7CAT - chains A and B; structure by X-ray diffraction, 2.50 A resolution.

== Chain A (and B) ==
Molecule: Catalase
Organism: Bos taurus
Notes: EC 1.11.1.6; chain B of this document is another copy of the same molecule, construct and numbering; everything in this record applies to it too
UniProt: P00432 (CATA_BOVIN); residues 1-506 here = UniProt positions 1-506
Amino-acid sequence (506 residues; numbered 1 to 506; the number before each row is that of its first residue):
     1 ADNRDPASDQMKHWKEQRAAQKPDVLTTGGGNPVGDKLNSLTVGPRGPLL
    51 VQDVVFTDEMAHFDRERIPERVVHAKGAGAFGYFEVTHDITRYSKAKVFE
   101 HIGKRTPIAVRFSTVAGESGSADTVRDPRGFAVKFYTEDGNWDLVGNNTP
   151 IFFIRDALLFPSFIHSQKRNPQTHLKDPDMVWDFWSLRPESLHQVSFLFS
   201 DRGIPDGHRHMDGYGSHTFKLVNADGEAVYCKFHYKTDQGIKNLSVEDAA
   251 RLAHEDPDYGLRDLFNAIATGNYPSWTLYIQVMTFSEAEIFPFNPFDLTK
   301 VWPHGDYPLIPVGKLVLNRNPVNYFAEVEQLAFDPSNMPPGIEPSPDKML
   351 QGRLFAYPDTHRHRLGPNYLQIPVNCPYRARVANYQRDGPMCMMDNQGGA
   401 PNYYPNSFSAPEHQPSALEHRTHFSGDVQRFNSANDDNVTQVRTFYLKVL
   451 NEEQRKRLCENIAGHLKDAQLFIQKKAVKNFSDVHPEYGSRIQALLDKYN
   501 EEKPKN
Unresolved in the structure: 1-2, 501-506
UniProt features mapped onto this chain:
  - active site: N148
Metal / ion sites: heme Fe near Y357 (its only coordinating residue here)
Residues lining bound ligands:
  - heme (HEM): R71, V72, V73, H74, R111, S113, G130, F131, A132, V145, G146, N147, F152, A157, F160, G215, S216, H217, L298, L331, F333, M349, G352, R353, A356, Y357, T360, H361, R364
  - NADPH (NDP; NADPH dihydro-nicotinamide-adenine-dinucleotide phosphate): P150, H193, F197, S200, R202, D212, Y214, H234, K236, I241, Q281, V301, W302, P303, H304, Q441, T444, F445, V449

== How chain A and chain B interact ==
Residue-residue contacts (183; chain A residue first):
  R4(A) - D179(B)  salt bridge
  R4(A) - D468(B)  hydrogen bond (side chain-backbone)
  R4(A) - A469(B)
  R4(A) - Q470(B)
  A7(A) - T173(B)
  A7(A) - L175(B)  hydrophobic
  Q10(A) - N170(B)  hydrogen bond
  Q10(A) - Q172(B)
  M11(A) - M180(B)  hydrophobic
  K12(A) - Q470(B)
  D36(A) - R430(B)  hydrogen bond (backbone-side chain)
  K37(A) - L158(B)  hydrogen bond (side chain-backbone)
  L38(A) - D156(B)
  L38(A) - L159(B)
  L38(A) - R188(B)
  N39(A) - D156(B)
  N39(A) - L158(B)
  N39(A) - R430(B)  hydrogen bond (backbone-side chain)
  N39(A) - F431(B)  hydrogen bond (side chain-backbone)
  N39(A) - N432(B)
  N39(A) - S433(B)  hydrogen bond
  S40(A) - D156(B)  hydrogen bond
  S40(A) - L158(B)
  S40(A) - R430(B)
  L41(A) - Q429(B)
  L41(A) - R430(B)
  T42(A) - K348(B)
  T42(A) - D427(B)
  T42(A) - V428(B)
  T42(A) - Q429(B)  hydrogen bond (backbone-backbone)
  T42(A) - F431(B)
  V43(A) - G426(B)
  V43(A) - D427(B)
  G44(A) - D427(B)  hydrogen bond (backbone-backbone)
  G44(A) - F431(B)
  P45(A) - K348(B)
  P45(A) - F431(B)  hydrophobic
  R46(A) - N294(B)
  R46(A) - P295(B)
  R46(A) - P346(B)
  R46(A) - F424(B)
  G47(A) - P346(B)
  G47(A) - F424(B)
  P48(A) - Q351(B)
  P48(A) - F424(B)
  L49(A) - Q351(B)  hydrogen bond (backbone-side chain)
  L50(A) - V428(B)  hydrophobic
  D53(A) - R430(B)  salt bridge
  V55(A) - R430(B)
  F56(A) - A157(B)  hydrophobic
  F56(A) - G352(B)
  F56(A) - F355(B)  hydrophobic
  T57(A) - F355(B)
  E59(A) - L158(B)
  E59(A) - P161(B)
  M60(A) - F355(B)  hydrophobic
  M60(A) - A356(B)  hydrophobic
  A61(A) - D359(B)
  F63(A) - V72(B)
  F63(A) - F160(B)  hydrophobic
  F63(A) - I164(B)  hydrophobic
  D64(A) - F355(B)
  D64(A) - A356(B)
  D64(A) - D359(B)
  D64(A) - T360(B)  hydrogen bond (backbone-side chain)
  D64(A) - H363(B)
  R65(A) - D359(B)  salt bridge
  R65(A) - H363(B)
  E66(A) - H165(B)  salt bridge
  R67(A) - P69(B)
  R67(A) - E70(B)
  R67(A) - V72(B)  hydrogen bond (side chain-backbone)
  R67(A) - K168(B)
  R67(A) - H363(B)  hydrogen bond (backbone-side chain)
  I68(A) - P69(B)
  P69(A) - R67(B)
  P69(A) - I68(B)
  P69(A) - P69(B)
  E70(A) - R67(B)
  V72(A) - F63(B)
  V72(A) - R67(B)  hydrogen bond (backbone-side chain)
  E118(A) - S119(B)
  E118(A) - G120(B)
  S119(A) - E118(B)
  G120(A) - E118(B)
  G120(A) - G120(B)
  G120(A) - S121(B)
  S121(A) - G120(B)
  D156(A) - L38(B)
  D156(A) - N39(B)
  D156(A) - S40(B)  hydrogen bond
  A157(A) - F56(B)  hydrophobic
  L158(A) - K37(B)  hydrogen bond (backbone-side chain)
  L158(A) - N39(B)
  L158(A) - S40(B)
  L158(A) - E59(B)
  L159(A) - L38(B)
  F160(A) - F63(B)  hydrophobic
  P161(A) - E59(B)
  I164(A) - F63(B)  hydrophobic
  H165(A) - E66(B)  salt bridge
  K168(A) - R67(B)
  R169(A) - D258(B)  salt bridge
  N170(A) - Q10(B)  hydrogen bond
  P171(A) - V322(B)
  P171(A) - N323(B)
  P171(A) - Y324(B)  hydrogen bond (backbone-backbone)
  Q172(A) - Q10(B)
  Q172(A) - F265(B)
  Q172(A) - P321(B)  hydrogen bond (side chain-backbone)
  Q172(A) - V322(B)  hydrogen bond (side chain-backbone)
  T173(A) - A7(B)
  T173(A) - F265(B)
  H174(A) - Y324(B)
  L175(A) - A7(B)  hydrophobic
  L175(A) - D258(B)
  L175(A) - R262(B)
  D179(A) - R4(B)  salt bridge
  M180(A) - M11(B)  hydrophobic
  R188(A) - L38(B)
  A250(A) - H254(B)
  H254(A) - A250(B)
  H254(A) - H254(B)  hydrogen bond
  D258(A) - R169(B)  salt bridge
  D258(A) - L175(B)
  R262(A) - L175(B)
  F265(A) - Q172(B)
  F265(A) - T173(B)
  N294(A) - R46(B)
  P295(A) - R46(B)
  P321(A) - Q172(B)  hydrogen bond (backbone-side chain)
  V322(A) - P171(B)
  V322(A) - Q172(B)  hydrogen bond (backbone-side chain)
  N323(A) - P171(B)
  Y324(A) - P171(B)  hydrogen bond (backbone-backbone)
  Y324(A) - H174(B)
  P346(A) - R46(B)
  P346(A) - G47(B)
  K348(A) - T42(B)
  K348(A) - P45(B)
  Q351(A) - P48(B)
  Q351(A) - L49(B)  hydrogen bond (side chain-backbone)
  G352(A) - F56(B)
  F355(A) - F56(B)  hydrophobic
  F355(A) - T57(B)
  F355(A) - M60(B)  hydrophobic
  F355(A) - D64(B)
  A356(A) - M60(B)  hydrophobic
  A356(A) - D64(B)
  D359(A) - A61(B)
  D359(A) - D64(B)
  D359(A) - R65(B)  salt bridge
  T360(A) - D64(B)  hydrogen bond (side chain-backbone)
  H363(A) - D64(B)
  H363(A) - R65(B)
  H363(A) - R67(B)  hydrogen bond (side chain-backbone)
  F424(A) - R46(B)
  F424(A) - G47(B)
  F424(A) - P48(B)
  G426(A) - V43(B)
  D427(A) - T42(B)
  D427(A) - V43(B)
  D427(A) - G44(B)  hydrogen bond (backbone-backbone)
  V428(A) - T42(B)
  V428(A) - L50(B)  hydrophobic
  Q429(A) - L41(B)
  Q429(A) - T42(B)  hydrogen bond (backbone-backbone)
  R430(A) - D36(B)  hydrogen bond (side chain-backbone)
  R430(A) - N39(B)  hydrogen bond (side chain-backbone)
  R430(A) - S40(B)
  R430(A) - L41(B)
  R430(A) - D53(B)  salt bridge
  R430(A) - V55(B)
  F431(A) - N39(B)  hydrogen bond (backbone-side chain)
  F431(A) - T42(B)
  F431(A) - G44(B)
  F431(A) - P45(B)  hydrophobic
  N432(A) - N39(B)
  S433(A) - N39(B)  hydrogen bond
  D468(A) - R4(B)  hydrogen bond (backbone-side chain)
  A469(A) - R4(B)
  Q470(A) - R4(B)
  Q470(A) - K12(B)
Interface residues without a listed pair, chain A (101 interface residues in all): S8, Q52, R71, V73, S162, D177, L261, F293, F296, S425
Interface residues without a listed pair, chain B (101 interface residues in all): S8, Q52, R71, V73, S162, D177, L261, F293, F296, S425

== In short ==
Chain A and chain B each contribute 101 residues to their interface, with 35 hydrogen bonds and 10 salt
bridges. Polar pairs include R4(A)-D179(B), D53(A)-R430(B) and R65(A)-D359(B). Bound to chain A: heme and
NADPH. UniProt lists active-site residue N148(A) on chain A.
Both chains are Catalase (Bos taurus). Entry 7CAT (The NADPH binding site on beef liver catalase) was
determined by X-ray diffraction, deposited together with 8CAT.
